1G0U - chains I and Y of the 28 polymer chains in the assembly; structure by X-ray diffraction, 2.40 A resolution.

# Chain I
Molecule: Proteasome component PUP3
Source organism: Saccharomyces cerevisiae
Notes: EC 3.4.99.46
UniProtKB: P25451 (PSB3_YEAST); the construct lacks a stretch of the UniProt sequence and is renumbered around it, so the offset changes along the chain: -9 to -1 = UniProt 1-9; 1-36 = UniProt 10-45; 38-105 = UniProt 46-113; 106-122 = UniProt 117-133; 2 more segments
Sequence (205 residues; row label = number of the first residue in the row; note: 3 numbers in that range are skipped by the numbering (no residue carries them; nothing is unmodelled there); a row labelled like 105A-105C holds insertion residues (105A, then the next letters in order); numbers below 1 keep their minus sign (Met-9 is residue -9)):
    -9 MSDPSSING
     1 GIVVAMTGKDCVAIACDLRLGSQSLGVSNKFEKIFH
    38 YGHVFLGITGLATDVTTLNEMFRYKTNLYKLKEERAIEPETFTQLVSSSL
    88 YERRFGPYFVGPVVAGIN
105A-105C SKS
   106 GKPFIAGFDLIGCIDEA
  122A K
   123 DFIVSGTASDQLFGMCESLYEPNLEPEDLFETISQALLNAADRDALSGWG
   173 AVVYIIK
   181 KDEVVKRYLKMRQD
Disordered / not traced: -9
Metal / ion sites: Mg2+ site 1: Ala163, Asp166, Ser169; Mg2+ site 2: Asp194 (shared with Ala163(Y), Asp166(Y), Ser169(Y) of chain Y)
Curated features (UniProtKB/Swiss-Prot):
  - modified residue: Ser22 (Phosphoserine)
  - cross-link: Lys62 (Glycyl lysine isopeptide (Lys-Gly) (interchain with G-Cter in ubiquitin))

# Chain Y
Molecule: Proteasome component PRE2
Source organism: Saccharomyces cerevisiae
Notes: EC 3.4.99.46
UniProtKB: P30656 (PSB5_YEAST); the construct lacks a stretch of the UniProt sequence and is renumbered around it, so the offset changes along the chain: 1-105 = UniProt 76-180; 106-181 = UniProt 183-258; 183-211 = UniProt 259-287
Sequence (212 residues; numbered 1 to 211 plus 2 insertion-coded residues; 1 number in that range is skipped by the numbering (no residue carries it; nothing is unmodelled there); the number before each row is that of its first residue; a row labelled like 105A-105B holds insertion residues (105A, then the next letters in order)):
     1 TTTLAFRFQGGIIVAVDSRATAGNWVASQTVKKVIEINPFLLGTMAGGAA
    51 DCQFWETWLGSQCRLHELREKERISVAAASKILSNLVYQYKGAGLSMGTM
   101 ICGYT
105A-105B RK
   106 EGPTIYYVDSDGTRLKGDIFCVGSGQTFAYGVLDSNYKWDLSVEDALYLG
   156 KRSILAAAHRDAYSGGSVNLYHVTED
   183 GWIYHGNHDVGELFWKVKEEEGSFNNVIG
Metal / ion sites: Mg2+: Ala163, Asp166, Ser169 (shared with Asp194(I) of chain I)

# How chain I and chain Y interact
Contacting residue pairs - 43 pairs, chain I then chain Y:
  Ser-4(I) - Asn24(Y)
  Ser24(I) - Arg165(Y)
  Ser24(I) - Asp166(Y)
  Ser24(I) - Ala167(Y)  hydrogen bond (backbone-backbone)
  Ser24(I) - Tyr168(Y)
  Leu25(I) - Phe133(Y)  hydrophobic
  Leu25(I) - Arg165(Y)
  Gly26(I) - Arg165(Y)  hydrogen bond (backbone-side chain)
  Val27(I) - Arg165(Y)
  Asn29(I) - Asn208(Y)
  Lys30(I) - Asn208(Y)  hydrogen bond (side chain-backbone)
  Lys30(I) - Ile210(Y)
  Gln133(I) - Trp25(Y)
  Arg165(I) - Asn24(Y)
  Arg165(I) - Trp25(Y)
  Arg165(I) - Val26(Y)  hydrogen bond (side chain-backbone)
  Arg165(I) - Ala27(Y)  hydrogen bond (side chain-backbone)
  Arg165(I) - Ser28(Y)
  Asp166(I) - Asn24(Y)
  Asp166(I) - Val26(Y)
  Ala167(I) - Asn24(Y)  hydrogen bond (backbone-backbone)
  Ala167(I) - Val26(Y)
  Ala167(I) - Ala167(Y)
  Ala167(I) - Tyr168(Y)  hydrophobic
  Leu168(I) - Asn24(Y)
  Trp171(I) - His164(Y)  hydrogen bond (side chain-backbone)
  Trp171(I) - Arg165(Y)
  Lys190(I) - Trp197(Y)
  Met191(I) - Trp197(Y)
  Arg192(I) - Gln29(Y)
  Arg192(I) - Gly171(Y)  hydrogen bond (side chain-backbone)
  Arg192(I) - Asp191(Y)  salt bridge
  Arg192(I) - Gly193(Y)
  Gln193(I) - His164(Y)  hydrogen bond (backbone-side chain)
  Gln193(I) - Phe196(Y)
  Gln193(I) - Trp197(Y)
  Gln193(I) - Val209(Y)
  Asp194(I) - Arg19(Y)  salt bridge
  Asp194(I) - Ala163(Y)
  Asp194(I) - Ser169(Y)
  Asp194(I) - Gly170(Y)
  Asp194(I) - Gly171(Y)  hydrogen bond (side chain-backbone)
  Asp194(I) - Val192(Y)
Also at the interface, not in a pair above, chain I (21 interface residues in all): Arg19, Thr129, Asp164

# Overview
21 residues of chain I face 25 of chain Y across their interface; the contacts include 10 hydrogen bonds and 2
salt bridges. Polar pairs include Arg192(I)-Asp191(Y), Asp194(I)-Arg19(Y) and Gly26(I)-Arg165(Y). Ala163(I),
Asp166(I) and Ser169(I) coordinate Mg2+ site 1.
Here chain I is Proteasome component PUP3 and chain Y is Proteasome component PRE2, both from Saccharomyces
cerevisiae. Entry 1G0U (A gated channel into the proteasome core particle) was determined by X-ray
diffraction.
